Entry 9H45 (X-ray diffraction, 2.08 A resolution); this record covers chains C and E of the 7 polymer chains in the assembly.

== Chain C (and E) ==
Name: RNA-binding protein Hfq
Organism: Escherichia coli (strain K12)
Notes: chain E of this document is another copy of the same molecule, construct and numbering; everything in this record applies to it too
UniProtKB: P0A6X3 (HFQ_ECOLI); residues 1-102 here = UniProt positions 1-102
Amino-acid sequence (102 residues; row label = number of the first residue in the row):
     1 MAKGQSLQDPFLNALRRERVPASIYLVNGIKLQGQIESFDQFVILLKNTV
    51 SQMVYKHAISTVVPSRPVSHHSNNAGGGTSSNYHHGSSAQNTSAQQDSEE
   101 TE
Unresolved in the structure: 1-5, 69-102
Sequence notes: engineered mutation Ala22 (Val in P0A6X3)
UniProt features mapped onto this chain:
  - mutagenesis: Gln8 (Q8A: No effect on Hfq condensate formation in both growing and late stationary phases), Asp9 (D9A: No effect on Hfq condensate formation in both growing and late stationary phases), Arg16 (R16A: Almost completely disrupts the ability of Hfq to form condensates in both growing and late stationary phases), Arg19 (R19A: Almost completely disrupts the ability of Hfq to form condensates in both growing and late stationary phases), Tyr25 (Y25D: Almost completely disrupts the ability of Hfq to form condensates in both growing and late stationary phases), Lys31 (K31A: Almost completely disrupts the ability of Hfq to form condensates in both growing and late stationary phases)
What the authors report for this chain:
  - mutagenesis - K3A, Q8A, D9A, F11A, L12A, R16A, R17A, V22A, I24A, Y25A, L26A, G29A, I30A, L32A, G34A, I36A, F39A, L46A, V54A, Y55A, K56A, H57A, I59A, T61A, V62A: decreased growth
  - mutagenesis - Y55A: abolished expression
  - mutagenesis - F11A, L12A, I24A, I30A, I36A, L46A, Y55A: decreased expression
  - mutagenesis - F11A, L12A, I24A, I36A: unchanged expression
  - mutagenesis - F11A, L12A, I24A, I36A, Y55A: decreased stability (from molecular simulation)
  - mutagenesis - V22A, G34A: unchanged stability (from molecular simulation)
  - mutagenesis - V22A (2.5-5-fold): increased binding to the 18-nt RNA strand
  - mutagenesis - V22A: unchanged binding to U6
  - mutagenesis - G34A (2-fold): increased binding to U6
  - mutagenesis - V22A: unchanged binding to poly(U) RNA

== Chain C / chain E interface ==
Residue-residue contacts (40; chain C residue first):
  Ser6(C) - Asp40(E)
  Leu7(C) - Ser38(E)
  Leu7(C) - Phe39(E)
  Leu7(C) - Asp40(E)  hydrogen bond (backbone-side chain)
  Leu7(C) - Val43(E)  hydrophobic
  Leu7(C) - Leu45(E)  hydrophobic
  Leu7(C) - Met53(E)
  Gln8(C) - Phe42(E)
  Gln8(C) - Val43(E)
  Gln8(C) - Met53(E)
  Gln8(C) - Tyr55(E)  hydrogen bond
  Phe11(C) - Leu45(E)  hydrophobic
  Phe11(C) - Ser51(E)
  Phe11(C) - Met53(E)  hydrophobic
  Leu12(C) - Met53(E)  hydrophobic
  Val27(C) - Asn28(E)  hydrogen bond (backbone-side chain)
  Asn28(C) - Asn28(E)
  Gly29(C) - Asn28(E)
  Lys56(C) - Tyr55(E)
  Lys56(C) - His57(E)  hydrogen bond (backbone-side chain)
  His57(C) - His57(E)  hydrogen bond (backbone-side chain)
  Ile59(C) - Tyr55(E)  hydrophobic
  Ile59(C) - His57(E)  hydrogen bond (backbone-side chain)
  Ser60(C) - Leu26(E)
  Ser60(C) - Met53(E)
  Ser60(C) - Val54(E)
  Ser60(C) - Tyr55(E)  hydrogen bond (backbone-backbone)
  Ser60(C) - Ala58(E)
  Thr61(C) - Gln52(E)
  Thr61(C) - Met53(E)
  Thr61(C) - Val54(E)
  Val62(C) - Gln52(E)
  Val62(C) - Met53(E)  hydrogen bond (backbone-backbone)
  Val63(C) - Val50(E)  hydrophobic
  Val63(C) - Gln52(E)
  Pro64(C) - Val50(E)
  Pro64(C) - Ser51(E)
  Arg66(C) - Val50(E)
  Pro67(C) - Thr49(E)
  Pro67(C) - Val50(E)
Interface residues without a listed pair, chain C (19 interface residues in all): Ile44
Interface residues without a listed pair, chain E (18 interface residues in all): Leu32

== Overview ==
19 residues of chain C face 18 of chain E across their interface; the contacts include 8 hydrogen bonds. Polar
contacts include Leu7(C)-Asp40(E), Gln8(C)-Tyr55(E) and Val27(C)-Asn28(E). The paper reports that K3A, Q8A and
D9A of chain C, among others, reduce growth; F11A, L12A and I24A of chain C, among others, reduce expression;
25 substitutions were tested in all.
Chain C and chain E are both RNA-binding protein Hfq (Escherichia coli (strain K12)); the structure, Crystal
Structure of Hfq V22A, was determined by X-ray diffraction (same publication as 9GU5).
